PDB entry 7D2M | X-ray diffraction, 1.79 A resolution | chains B and C

[Chain B (and C)]
Name: Endoribonuclease MazF
Organism: Deinococcus radiodurans
Notes: EC 3.1.27.-; chain C of this document is another copy of the same molecule, construct and numbering; everything in this record applies to it too
Reference sequence: A0A6G9BVQ8 (A0A6G9BVQ8_DEIRD); numbering as in UniProt (aligned over 1-117)
Chain sequence (117 residues; each row starts with the number of its first residue):
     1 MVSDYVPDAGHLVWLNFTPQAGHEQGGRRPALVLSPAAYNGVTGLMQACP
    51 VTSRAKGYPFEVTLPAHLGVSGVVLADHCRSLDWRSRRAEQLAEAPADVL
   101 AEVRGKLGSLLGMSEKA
Unresolved in the structure: 1-2, 115-117 (chain C: 1-2, 114-117)
Ligand contacts: triphosphate (3PO): Gln25, Arg29, Val51, Thr52, Ser53, Arg54

[How chain B and chain C interact]
Residue-residue contacts - 70 pairs, chain B then chain C:
  Pro19(B) - Gln20(C)
  Pro19(B) - Ala21(C)  hydrophobic
  Gln20(B) - Pro19(C)
  Ala21(B) - Pro19(C)  hydrophobic
  Ala21(B) - Asp83(C)
  Ala21(B) - Ser86(C)
  Ala21(B) - Arg87(C)
  Gly22(B) - Asp83(C)
  Gly22(B) - Ser86(C)
  His23(B) - Leu45(C)
  His23(B) - Asp83(C)  hydrogen bond (backbone-side chain)
  His23(B) - Arg85(C)
  Glu24(B) - Leu45(C)
  Glu24(B) - Ser81(C)
  Glu24(B) - Leu82(C)
  Glu24(B) - Asp83(C)  hydrogen bond (side chain-backbone)
  Glu24(B) - Arg87(C)  salt bridge
  Leu34(B) - Leu110(C)
  Leu34(B) - Leu111(C)
  Ser35(B) - Leu110(C)
  Pro36(B) - Leu110(C)
  Tyr39(B) - Asp77(C)  hydrogen bond
  Tyr39(B) - Leu110(C)  hydrophobic
  Leu45(B) - His78(C)
  Gln47(B) - Asp77(C)  hydrogen bond (side chain-backbone)
  Gln47(B) - Cys79(C)  hydrogen bond (side chain-backbone)
  Gln47(B) - Leu110(C)
  Gln47(B) - Leu111(C)
  Asp77(B) - Tyr39(C)  hydrogen bond
  Asp77(B) - Gln47(C)  hydrogen bond (backbone-side chain)
  His78(B) - Leu45(C)
  Cys79(B) - Gln47(C)  hydrogen bond (backbone-side chain)
  Cys79(B) - Ser81(C)  hydrogen bond (backbone-backbone)
  Arg80(B) - Cys79(C)
  Arg80(B) - Arg80(C)
  Arg80(B) - Ser81(C)
  Ser81(B) - Glu24(C)
  Ser81(B) - His78(C)
  Ser81(B) - Cys79(C)  hydrogen bond (backbone-backbone)
  Ser81(B) - Arg80(C)
  Leu82(B) - Glu24(C)
  Asp83(B) - Ala21(C)
  Asp83(B) - Gly22(C)
  Asp83(B) - His23(C)  salt bridge
  Asp83(B) - Glu24(C)  hydrogen bond (backbone-side chain)
  Arg85(B) - His23(C)
  Ser86(B) - Ala21(C)
  Ser86(B) - Gly22(C)
  Arg87(B) - Ala21(C)
  Arg87(B) - Glu24(C)  salt bridge
  Arg104(B) - Leu111(C)  hydrogen bond (side chain-backbone)
  Arg104(B) - Gly112(C)
  Arg104(B) - Met113(C)
  Leu107(B) - Leu111(C)  hydrophobic
  Leu107(B) - Met113(C)  hydrophobic
  Gly108(B) - Met113(C)
  Leu110(B) - Ser35(C)
  Leu110(B) - Pro36(C)
  Leu110(B) - Tyr39(C)  hydrophobic
  Leu110(B) - Gln47(C)
  Leu111(B) - Leu34(C)
  Leu111(B) - Gln47(C)
  Leu111(B) - Arg104(C)  hydrogen bond (backbone-side chain)
  Leu111(B) - Leu107(C)  hydrophobic
  Leu111(B) - Leu111(C)  hydrophobic
  Gly112(B) - Arg104(C)  hydrogen bond (backbone-side chain)
  Met113(B) - Arg104(C)
  Met113(B) - Leu107(C)  hydrophobic
  Met113(B) - Gly108(C)
  Met113(B) - Met113(C)  hydrophobic
Interface residues without a listed pair, chain C (30 interface residues in all): Thr43

[Summary]
29 residues of chain B face 30 of chain C across their interface, with 14 hydrogen bonds and 3 salt bridges.
Polar contacts include Glu24(B)-Arg87(C), Asp83(B)-His23(C) and Glu24(B)-Asp83(C). Ligands of chain B:
triphosphate.
Both chains are Endoribonuclease MazF (Deinococcus radiodurans). Entry 7D2M (Crystal structure of MazF
(Form-II) from Deinococcus radiodurans) was determined by X-ray diffraction, deposited together with 7D28,
7D2N, 7D2P and 7D2Q.
